PDB entry 6C26 | electron microscopy, 3.50 A resolution | chains 2 and B of the 8 polymer chains in the assembly

[Chain 2]
Protein: Dolichyl-diphosphooligosaccharide--protein glycosyltransferase subunit OST2
From: Saccharomyces cerevisiae (strain ATCC 204508 / S288c)
Notes: EC 2.4.99.18
UniProtKB: P46964 (OST2_YEAST); residue numbers follow UniProt; this construct covers 1-130
Sequence (130 residues; each row starts with the number of its first residue):
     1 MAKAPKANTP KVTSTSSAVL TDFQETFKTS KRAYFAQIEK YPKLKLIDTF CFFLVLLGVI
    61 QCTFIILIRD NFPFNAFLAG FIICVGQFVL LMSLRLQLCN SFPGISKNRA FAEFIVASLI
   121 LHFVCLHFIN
Disordered / not traced: 1-21, 130
Residues lining bound ligands:
  - EGY ((4R,7R)-4-hydroxy-N,N,N-trimethyl-4,9-dioxo-7-[(undecanoyloxy)methyl]-3,5,8-trioxa-4lambda~5~-phosphadocosan-1-aminium), molecule 1: Ile-65, Ile-66, Arg-69, Asn-71, Phe-74
  - EGY, molecule 2: Arg-109, Ala-112, Ile-115, Val-116, Leu-119
  - EGY, molecule 3: Ile-120, Phe-123, Val-124, His-127

[Chain B]
Protein: Dolichyl-diphosphooligosaccharide--protein glycosyltransferase subunit WBP1
From: Saccharomyces cerevisiae (strain ATCC 204508 / S288c)
Notes: EC 2.4.99.18
UniProtKB: P33767 (OSTB_YEAST); residue numbers follow UniProt; this construct covers 1-430
Sequence (430 residues; numbered 1 to 430; the number before each row is that of its first residue):
     1 MRTDWNFFFC ILLQAIFVVG TQTSRTLVLY DQSTEPLEEY SVYLKDLEQR NYKLEYLDIN
    61 STSTTVDLYD KEQRLFDNII VFPTKGGKNL ARQIPVKQLI KFFENEGNIL CMSSPGAVPN
   121 TIRLFLNELG IYPSPKGHVI RDYFSPSSEE LVVSSNHLLN KYVYNARKSE DFVFGESSAA
   181 LLENREQIVP ILNAPRTSFT ESKGKCNSWT SGSQGFLVVG FQNLNNARLV WIGSSDFLKN
   241 KNQDSNQEFA KELLKWTFNE KSVIKSVHAV HSHADGTSYD EEPYKIKDKV IYSVGFSEWN
   301 GEEWLPHIAD DIQFELRQVD PYYRLTLSPS GNDSETQYYT TGEFILPDRH GVFTFLTDYR
   361 KIGLSFTTDK DVKAIRHLAN DEYPRSWEIS NSWVYISAIC GVIVAWIFFV VSFVTTSSVG
   421 KKLETFKKTN
Disordered / not traced: 1-23, 421-430
Glycans and other covalent adducts: N-acetylglucosamine (NAG) linked to Asn-60
What the authors report for this chain:
  - post-translational modification sites: Asn-60
  - binding site for N-acetylglucosamine: Asp-320, Arg-349
  - binding site for EGY: Asn-380

[How chain 2 and chain B interact]
Residue-residue contacts - 27 pairs, chain 2 then chain B:
  Lys-40(2) / Val-419(B)
  Tyr-41(2) / Val-419(B)  hydrophobic
  Pro-42(2) / Ser-417(B)
  Pro-42(2) / Val-419(B)
  Lys-43(2) / Phe-413(B)
  Lys-43(2) / Thr-416(B)
  Lys-43(2) / Ser-417(B)
  Lys-43(2) / Ser-418(B)
  Leu-46(2) / Phe-409(B)  hydrophobic
  Ile-47(2) / Phe-409(B)  hydrophobic
  Gln-61(2) / Tyr-395(B)
  Gln-61(2) / Ala-398(B)
  Phe-64(2) / Asn-391(B)
  Phe-64(2) / Tyr-395(B)
  Ile-65(2) / Tyr-395(B)
  Asp-70(2) / Asn-391(B)  hydrogen bond
  Pro-73(2) / Asn-391(B)
  Ala-76(2) / Ser-392(B)
  Ala-76(2) / Tyr-395(B)
  Phe-77(2) / Tyr-395(B)  hydrophobic
  Gly-80(2) / Ile-399(B)
  Ile-83(2) / Ile-399(B)  hydrophobic
  Ile-83(2) / Val-402(B)  hydrophobic
  Leu-91(2) / Phe-409(B)  hydrophobic
  Phe-111(2) / Phe-413(B)  hydrophobic
  Ser-118(2) / Trp-406(B)  hydrogen bond
  His-122(2) / Ile-403(B)
Other interface residues (no listed pair), chain 2 (28 interface residues in all): Phe-50, Leu-54, Leu-57, Gln-87, Phe-114, Ile-115, Leu-119, Leu-126, Ile-129
Other interface residues (no listed pair), chain B (18 interface residues in all): Val-394, Ile-396, Ala-405, Val-410

[Overview]
28 residues of chain 2 face 18 of chain B across their interface, with 2 hydrogen bonds. Polar pairs include
Asp-70(2)/Asn-391(B) and Ser-118(2)/Trp-406(B). Bound to chain 2: 3 copies of compound EGY. Covalently linked
N-acetylglucosamine: at Asn-60(B). From the paper: a binding site for N-acetylglucosamine at Asp-320(B) and
Arg-349(B); a binding site for EGY at Asn-380(B).
Chain 2 is Dolichyl-diphosphooligosaccharide--protein glycosyltransferase subunit OST2 and chain B is
Dolichyl-diphosphooligosaccharide--protein glycosyltransferase subunit WBP1, both from Saccharomyces
cerevisiae (strain ATCC 204508 / S288c); the structure, The Cryo-EM structure of a eukaryotic oligosaccharyl
transferase complex, was determined by electron microscopy.
